Entry 6TDU (electron microscopy, 4.32 A resolution (low resolution: residue-level contacts below are approximate; hydrogen-bond / salt-bridge calls are withheld)); this record covers chains G and H of the 88 polymer chains in the assembly.

[Chain G]
Protein: ATP synthase subunit b
Source organism: Euglena gracilis
Sequence (112 residues; each row starts with the number of its first residue):
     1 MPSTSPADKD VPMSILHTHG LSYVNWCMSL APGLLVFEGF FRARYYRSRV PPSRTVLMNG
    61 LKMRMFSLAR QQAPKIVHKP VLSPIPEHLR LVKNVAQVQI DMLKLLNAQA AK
Not modelled in the structure: 1
Small-molecule neighbours:
  - 3-sn-phosphatidic acid (LPP; 2-(hexadecanoyloxy)-1-[(phosphonooxy)methyl]ethyl hexadecanoate): Met13, Ile15, Leu16
  - fragment of triton x-100 (TRT): Phe37, Phe41, Arg44

[Chain H]
Protein: ATP synthase subunit d
Source organism: Euglena gracilis
Sequence (476 residues; row label = number of the first residue in the row):
     1 MMRRACRIIR PSHVRGVSGV APTIYLRSKA ALPATSTTDV RPQLYALQRF AKAQLKTATE
    61 AERAAIEADI ARYQEYLDSD LEKLKQDVAE DTAKKQKLIP LLDRYPDVPI EKIPEHANVL
   121 LKKIDACLEI LSKDIGEVTD AEAHEMYFET SKFQILHIYT GCVASFPEGD VPPGAVECLP
   181 GQVIRTKVNG EDVMLEIDEV DPGYQVCWFK PDVPLPENAE ILWSYPYEPT AALPTGTTWE
   241 EGQANVLIPA EPTPEAAVWP PTPVTNVYAP MAEKLALKSN PELKVLFKEA LLQPAKLLPL
   301 DVDYQCSHDR EVVEAKRDRY LTALVEAEQA PPLPFTPDVL QLQLEHNVLK GELIDRLRAL
   361 EYTIVTEQLQ ARLHERRLRG DVIDEWEELD YHPLVRDDTY LAIDFGDPTF GRYIWKLFPH
   421 TDGDEECMFK DTRLDVLPPQ VNPLNAILAQ HTAQTPVHRS LEKRLWTEVR ATAVSE
Not modelled in the structure: 1-16

[How chain G and chain H interact]
Residue-residue contacts (132; chain G residue first):
  Arg42(G) - Glu149(H)
  Ala43(G) - Thr150(H)
  Tyr46(G) - Met146(H)
  Tyr46(G) - Tyr147(H)
  Arg47(G) - Tyr147(H)
  Arg47(G) - Ser151(H)
  Arg47(G) - Glu196(H)
  Arg49(G) - Tyr147(H)
  Pro51(G) - His144(H)
  Pro51(G) - Tyr147(H)
  Pro52(G) - Glu137(H)
  Pro52(G) - Val138(H)
  Arg54(G) - Glu191(H)
  Arg54(G) - Ile248(H)
  Thr55(G) - Asn245(H)
  Thr55(G) - Val246(H)
  Thr55(G) - Leu247(H)
  Val56(G) - Trp239(H)
  Val56(G) - Asn245(H)
  Leu57(G) - Asn245(H)
  Leu57(G) - Leu247(H)
  Met58(G) - Trp223(H)
  Met58(G) - Trp239(H)
  Met58(G) - Ala244(H)
  Asn59(G) - Glu220(H)
  Asn59(G) - Leu222(H)
  Gly60(G) - Asp201(H)
  Leu61(G) - Ile197(H)
  Leu61(G) - Val200(H)
  Leu61(G) - Asp201(H)
  Leu61(G) - Leu222(H)
  Leu61(G) - Trp223(H)
  Lys62(G) - Asp198(H)
  Lys62(G) - Glu199(H)
  Met63(G) - Leu195(H)
  Met63(G) - Glu196(H)
  Met63(G) - Ile197(H)
  Met63(G) - Trp223(H)
  Met63(G) - Trp239(H)
  Arg64(G) - Tyr147(H)
  Arg64(G) - Met194(H)
  Arg64(G) - Leu195(H)
  Arg64(G) - Glu196(H)
  Arg64(G) - Asp198(H)
  Met65(G) - Met194(H)
  Met65(G) - Leu195(H)
  Met65(G) - Trp239(H)
  Phe66(G) - Phe148(H)
  Phe66(G) - Val193(H)
  Phe66(G) - Met194(H)
  Phe66(G) - Glu196(H)
  Ser67(G) - Glu191(H)
  Ser67(G) - Asp192(H)
  Leu68(G) - Ala141(H)
  Leu68(G) - Arg185(H)
  Leu68(G) - Asp192(H)
  Leu68(G) - Val193(H)
  Leu68(G) - Met194(H)
  Ala69(G) - Thr139(H)
  Ala69(G) - Asp140(H)
  Ala69(G) - Ala141(H)
  Arg70(G) - Asp140(H)
  Arg70(G) - Glu142(H)
  Gln71(G) - Val138(H)
  Gln71(G) - Thr139(H)
  Gln71(G) - Asp140(H)
  Pro74(G) - Ile135(H)
  Pro74(G) - Leu378(H)
  Lys75(G) - Asp134(H)
  Lys75(G) - Ile135(H)
  Lys75(G) - Gly136(H)
  Ile76(G) - Lys133(H)
  Ile76(G) - Asp134(H)
  Val77(G) - Ser132(H)
  Val77(G) - Lys133(H)
  Val77(G) - Asp134(H)
  His78(G) - Ser132(H)
  His78(G) - Lys133(H)
  Lys79(G) - Ser132(H)
  Lys79(G) - Asp134(H)
  Pro80(G) - Ser132(H)
  Pro80(G) - Ala256(H)
  Val81(G) - Leu128(H)
  Val81(G) - Leu131(H)
  Val81(G) - Ser132(H)
  Leu82(G) - Ala257(H)
  Leu82(G) - Val258(H)
  Leu82(G) - Trp259(H)
  Leu82(G) - Asp431(H)
  Leu82(G) - Arg433(H)
  Leu82(G) - Leu434(H)
  Ser83(G) - Trp259(H)
  Pro84(G) - Trp259(H)
  Ile85(G) - Ile124(H)
  Ile85(G) - Thr363(H)
  Glu87(G) - Trp259(H)
  Glu87(G) - Pro261(H)
  His88(G) - Leu360(H)
  Leu89(G) - Leu120(H)
  Leu89(G) - Leu121(H)
  Leu89(G) - Leu360(H)
  Leu91(G) - Thr262(H)
  Leu91(G) - Val264(H)
  Val92(G) - Leu353(H)
  Lys93(G) - Ala117(H)
  Lys93(G) - Asn118(H)
  Lys93(G) - Leu121(H)
  Asn94(G) - Val264(H)
  Val95(G) - Leu349(H)
  Ala96(G) - Ile113(H)
  Val98(G) - Val264(H)
  Val98(G) - Asn266(H)
  Gln99(G) - Ile110(H)
  Gln99(G) - His346(H)
  Gln99(G) - Leu349(H)
  Ile100(G) - Ile110(H)
  Ile100(G) - Glu111(H)
  Asp101(G) - Asn266(H)
  Met102(G) - Tyr268(H)
  Met102(G) - Leu342(H)
  Leu103(G) - Ile110(H)
  Leu103(G) - His346(H)
  Leu105(G) - Tyr268(H)
  Leu105(G) - Met271(H)
  Leu105(G) - Leu275(H)
  Leu105(G) - Leu333(H)
  Leu106(G) - Leu342(H)
  Ala108(G) - Leu275(H)
  Gln109(G) - Leu333(H)
  Gln109(G) - Pro337(H)
  Lys112(G) - Pro331(H)
  Lys112(G) - Pro332(H)
Other interface residues (no listed pair), chain G (59 interface residues in all): Val50, Pro86
Other interface residues (no listed pair), chain H (89 interface residues in all): Pro114, Ala143, Ser165, Val206, Gln243, Pro260, Thr265, Ala330, Phe335, Arg356, Leu357, Ile364, Glu367, Arg377, Gly380

[In short]
59 residues of chain G and 89 residues of chain H are in contact. Bound to chain G: fragment of triton x-100
and 3-sn-phosphatidic acid.
Here chain G is ATP synthase subunit b and chain H is ATP synthase subunit d, both from Euglena gracilis.
Entry 6TDU (Cryo-EM structure of Euglena gracilis mitochondrial ATP synthase, full dimer, rotational states 1)
was determined by electron microscopy (same publication as 6TDV, 6TDW, 6TDX, 6TDY, 6TDZ and 6TE0).
